Entry 8HG1 (electron microscopy, 2.80 A resolution); this record covers chains B and C of the 5 polymer chains in the assembly.

# Chain B
Protein: E4R
Source organism: Monkeypox virus
Notes: EC 3.2.2.27
Reference sequence: Q5IXS4 (Q5IXS4_MONPV); numbering as in UniProt (aligned over 1-218)
Chain sequence (218 residues; each row starts with the number of its first residue):
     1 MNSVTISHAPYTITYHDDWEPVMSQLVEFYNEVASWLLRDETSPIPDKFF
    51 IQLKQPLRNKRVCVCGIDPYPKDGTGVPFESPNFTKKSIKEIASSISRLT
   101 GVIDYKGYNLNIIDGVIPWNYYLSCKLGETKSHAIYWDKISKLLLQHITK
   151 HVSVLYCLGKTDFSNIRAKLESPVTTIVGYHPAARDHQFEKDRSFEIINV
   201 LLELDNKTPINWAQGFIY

# Chain C
Protein: DNA polymerase processivity factor component A20
Source organism: Monkeypox virus
Reference sequence: Q5IXP2 (Q5IXP2_MONPV); residue numbers follow UniProt; this construct covers 1-426
Chain sequence (426 residues; row label = number of the first residue in the row):
     1 MTSSADLTNLKELLSLYKSLRFSDSVAIEKYNSLVEWGTSTYWKIGVQKV
    51 TNVETSISDYYDEVKNKPFNIDPGYYIFLPVYFGSVFIYSKGKNMVELGS
   101 GNSFQIPDEIRSACNKVLDSDNGIDFLRFVLLNNRWIMEDAISKYQSPVN
   151 IFKLASEYGLNIPNYLEIEIEEDTLFDDELYSIMERSFDDTFPKISISYI
   201 KLGELKRQVVDFFKFSFMYIESIKVDRIGDNIFIPSVITKSGKKILVKDV
   251 DHLIRSKVREHTFVKVKKKNTFSILYDYDGNGTETRGEVIKRIIDTIGRD
   301 YYVNGKYFSKVGIAGLKQLTNKLDINECATVDELVDEINKSGTVKRKIKN
   351 QSVFDLSRECLGYPEADFITLVNNMRFKIENCKVVNFNIENTNCLNNPSI
   401 ETIYGNFNQFVSIFNTVTDVKKRLFE
Unresolved in the structure: 1, 280-284, 426

# Interface between chain B and chain C
Contacting residue pairs (30):
  Arg167(B) - Ser40(C)
  Arg167(B) - Thr41(C)  hydrogen bond (side chain-backbone)
  Arg167(B) - Trp43(C)
  Ser172(B) - Trp43(C)
  Pro173(B) - Trp43(C)  hydrophobic
  Pro173(B) - Lys44(C)
  Val174(B) - Tyr42(C)
  Val174(B) - Trp43(C)
  Val174(B) - Lys44(C)
  Thr175(B) - Tyr42(C)
  Thr175(B) - Lys44(C)  hydrogen bond (side chain-backbone)
  Thr176(B) - Tyr42(C)  hydrogen bond (backbone-backbone)
  Thr176(B) - Trp43(C)
  Val178(B) - Thr2(C)
  Asp192(B) - Thr2(C)
  Arg193(B) - Thr2(C)
  Arg193(B) - Leu7(C)
  Glu196(B) - Leu7(C)
  Ile197(B) - Thr2(C)
  Ile197(B) - Leu7(C)  hydrophobic
  Ile197(B) - Leu10(C)  hydrophobic
  Ile197(B) - Tyr42(C)
  Val200(B) - Leu10(C)  hydrophobic
  Val200(B) - Lys11(C)
  Leu201(B) - Ile45(C)  hydrophobic
  Glu203(B) - Leu14(C)
  Leu204(B) - Ile45(C)  hydrophobic
  Leu204(B) - Gly46(C)
  Leu204(B) - Val47(C)  hydrophobic
  Asp205(B) - Gly46(C)
Other interface residues (no listed pair), chain B (19 interface residues in all): Leu170, Ile177, Ser194
Other interface residues (no listed pair), chain C (17 interface residues in all): Ser3, Ser4, Leu13, Tyr17

# Overview
The interface between chain B and chain C involves 19 residues on one side and 17 on the other, with 3
hydrogen bonds. Polar pairs include Arg167(B)-Thr41(C), Thr175(B)-Lys44(C) and Thr176(B)-Tyr42(C).
Chain B is E4R and chain C is DNA polymerase processivity factor component A20, both from Monkeypox virus; the
structure, The structure of MPXV polymerase holoenzyme in replicating state, was determined by electron
microscopy.
